3PVC - chain A; structure by X-ray diffraction, 2.31 A resolution.

# Chain A
Molecule: tRNA 5-methylaminomethyl-2-thiouridine biosynthesis bifunctional protein mnmC
From: Yersinia pestis
Notes: EC 2.1.1.-, 1.5.-.-
UniProtKB: Q8ZD36 (MNMC_YERPE); numbering as in UniProt (aligned over 1-689)
Sequence (689 residues; row label = number of the first residue in the row):
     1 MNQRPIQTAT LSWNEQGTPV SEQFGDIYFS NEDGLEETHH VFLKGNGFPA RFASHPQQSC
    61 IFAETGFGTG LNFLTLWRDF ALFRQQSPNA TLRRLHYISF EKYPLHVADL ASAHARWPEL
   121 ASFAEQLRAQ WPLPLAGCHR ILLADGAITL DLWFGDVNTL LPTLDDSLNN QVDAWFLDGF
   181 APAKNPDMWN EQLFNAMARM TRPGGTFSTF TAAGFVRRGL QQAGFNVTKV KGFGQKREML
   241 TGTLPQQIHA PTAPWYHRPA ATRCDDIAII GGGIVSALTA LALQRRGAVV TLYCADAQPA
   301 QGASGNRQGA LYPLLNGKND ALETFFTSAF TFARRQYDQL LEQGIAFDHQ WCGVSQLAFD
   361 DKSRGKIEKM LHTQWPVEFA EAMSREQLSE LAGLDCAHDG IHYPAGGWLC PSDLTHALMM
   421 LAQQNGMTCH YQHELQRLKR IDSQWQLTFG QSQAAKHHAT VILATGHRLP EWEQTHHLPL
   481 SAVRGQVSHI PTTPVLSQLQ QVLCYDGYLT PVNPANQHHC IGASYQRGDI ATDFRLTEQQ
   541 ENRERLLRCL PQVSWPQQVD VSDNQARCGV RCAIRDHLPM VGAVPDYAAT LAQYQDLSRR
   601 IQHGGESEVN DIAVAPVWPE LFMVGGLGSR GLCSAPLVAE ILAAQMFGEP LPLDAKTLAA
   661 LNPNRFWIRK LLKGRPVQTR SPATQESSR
Disordered / not traced: 1-28, 183-184, 451, 602-609, 675-689
Modified positions: Mse1 (selenomethionine); Mse188, Mse197, Mse200, Mse239, Mse370, Mse383, Mse419, Mse420, Mse427, Mse580, Mse623, Mse646 (selenomethionine; parent Met)
Residues lining bound ligands: FAD (flavin-adenine dinucleotide): Ile270, Gly271, Gly272, Gly273, Ile274, Val275, Ser276, Tyr293, Cys294, Ala295, Asp296, Gly302, Ala303, Ser304, Asn306, Gly309, Ala310, His433, Glu434, Leu435, Ala464, Thr465, Gly466, Arg468, Trp472, Gly485, Gln486, Val487, Tyr508, Ala523, Gly569, Val570, Arg571, Leu627, Gly628, Ser629, Arg630, Gly631, Leu632, Cys633
From the paper describing this entry:
  - binding site for flavin-adenine dinucleotide: Ser304
  - contacts within the chain: Arg140-Glu640 (salt bridge)
  - catalytic residues: Asp178 (proposed by the authors, not directly observed)

# Summary
Chain A binds flavin-adenine dinucleotide. The paper reports the catalytic residue Asp178; a binding site for
flavin-adenine dinucleotide at Ser304.
Chain A is tRNA 5-methylaminomethyl-2-thiouridine biosynthesis bifunctional protein mnmC (Yersinia pestis);
the structure, Crystal structure of apo MnmC from Yersinia Pestis, was determined by X-ray diffraction,
deposited together with 3SGL and 3PS9.
